PDB entry 6G0A | X-ray diffraction, 2.62 A resolution | chains A and T of the 3 polymer chains in the assembly

# Chain A
Name: DNA polymerase epsilon catalytic subunit A
Source organism: Saccharomyces cerevisiae (strain ATCC 204508 / S288c)
Notes: EC 2.7.7.7
UniProt: P21951 (DPOE_YEAST); residues 1-1186 here = UniProt positions 1-1186
Amino-acid sequence (1191 residues; row label = number of the first residue in the row; numbers below 1 keep their minus sign (Gly-4 is residue -4)):
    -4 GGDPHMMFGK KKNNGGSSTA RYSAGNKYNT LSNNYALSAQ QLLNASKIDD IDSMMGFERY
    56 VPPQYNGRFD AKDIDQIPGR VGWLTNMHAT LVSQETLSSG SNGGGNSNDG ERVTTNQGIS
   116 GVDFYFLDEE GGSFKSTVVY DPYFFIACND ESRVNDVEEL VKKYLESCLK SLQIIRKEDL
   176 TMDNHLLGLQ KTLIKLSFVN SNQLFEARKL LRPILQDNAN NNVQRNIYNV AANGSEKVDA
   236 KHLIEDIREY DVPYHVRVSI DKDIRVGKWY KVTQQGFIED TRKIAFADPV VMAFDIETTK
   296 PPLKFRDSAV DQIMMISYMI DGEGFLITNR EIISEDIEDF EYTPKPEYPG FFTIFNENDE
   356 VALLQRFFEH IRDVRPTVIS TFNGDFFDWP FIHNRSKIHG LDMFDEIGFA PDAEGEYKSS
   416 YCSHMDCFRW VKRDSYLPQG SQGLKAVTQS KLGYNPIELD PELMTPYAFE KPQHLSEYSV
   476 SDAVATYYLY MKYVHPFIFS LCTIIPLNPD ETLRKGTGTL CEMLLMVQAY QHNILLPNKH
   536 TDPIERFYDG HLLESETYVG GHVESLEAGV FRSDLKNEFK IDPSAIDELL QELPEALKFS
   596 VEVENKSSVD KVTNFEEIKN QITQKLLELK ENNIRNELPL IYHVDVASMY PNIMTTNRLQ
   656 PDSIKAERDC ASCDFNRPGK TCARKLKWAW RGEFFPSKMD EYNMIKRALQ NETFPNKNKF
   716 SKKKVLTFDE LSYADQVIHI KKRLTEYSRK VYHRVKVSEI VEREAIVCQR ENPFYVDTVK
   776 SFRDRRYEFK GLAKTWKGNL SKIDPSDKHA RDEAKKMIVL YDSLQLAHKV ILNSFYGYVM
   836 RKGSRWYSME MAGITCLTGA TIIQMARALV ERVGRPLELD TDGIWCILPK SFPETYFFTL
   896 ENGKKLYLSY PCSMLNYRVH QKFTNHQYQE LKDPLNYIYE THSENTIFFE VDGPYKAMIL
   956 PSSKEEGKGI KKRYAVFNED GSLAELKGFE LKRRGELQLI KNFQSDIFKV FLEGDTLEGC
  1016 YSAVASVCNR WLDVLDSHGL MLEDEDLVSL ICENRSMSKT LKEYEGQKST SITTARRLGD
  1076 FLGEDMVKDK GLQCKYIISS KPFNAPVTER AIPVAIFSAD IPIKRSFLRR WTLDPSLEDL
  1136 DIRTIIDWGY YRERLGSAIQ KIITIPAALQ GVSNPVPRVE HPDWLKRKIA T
Unresolved in the structure: -4 to 27, 91-109, 215-219, 225-232, 664-675, 712-716, 798-803
Construct notes: expression tag (-4 to 0); engineered mutation Arg301 (Pro in P21951)
Swiss-Prot annotation at these positions:
  - mutagenesis: Met644 (M644G: Increases rates of C-to-A transversion substitutions; M644I: In POL2-9; temperature-sensitive mutant), Pro710 (P710S: In POL2-18; temperature-sensitive mutant)
Bound ions: Ca2+ site 1: Asp290, Glu292, Asp477; Ca2+ site 2: Asp640, Val641, Asp877 (together with 2'-deoxyadenosine 5'-triphosphate); Fe ion: Cys677, Cys763
Residues lining bound ligands: 2'-deoxyadenosine 5'-triphosphate (DTP): Tyr431, Asp640, Val641, Ala642, Ser643, Met644, Tyr645, Pro646, Arg781, Lys824, Val825, Asn828, Tyr831, Thr876, Asp877
From the paper describing this entry:
  - Ca2+ coordination: Asp290, Glu292, Asp477
  - binding site for 2'-deoxyadenosine 5'-triphosphate: Arg781, Lys824
  - binding site for the 11-nt DNA strand: Lys967, Arg988
  - catalytic residues: Asp290, Glu292, Asp383, Asp477, Asp640, Asp877 (citing earlier work)
  - contacts within the chain: Thr293-Arg301 (water-mediated contact), Glu292-Arg301 (salt bridge)
  - mutagenesis - P301R: decreased catalytic activity on exonuclease
  - mutagenesis - P301R: unchanged expression

# Chain T
Molecule: 15-nt DNA strand
Sequence (15 nucleotides; row label = number of the first residue in the row):
     2 TCTTGAACGC GGTTA

# Chain A / chain T interface
Pairs across the interface - 52 pairs, chain A then chain T:
  Glu409(A) with DC3(T), sugar contact
  Lys510(A) with DT4(T), salt bridge to the phosphate
  Gly511(A) with DT4(T), hydrogen bond to the phosphate; DT5(T), phosphate contact
  Thr512(A) with DT5(T), base contact
  Gly513(A) with DT5(T), hydrogen bond to the phosphate
  Thr514(A) with DT4(T), hydrogen bond to the phosphate; DT5(T), hydrogen bond to the phosphate
  Thr552(A) with DA7(T), phosphate contact
  Tyr553(A) with DG6(T), sugar contact; DA7(T), phosphate contact
  Val554(A) with DA8(T), phosphate contact
  Gly555(A) with DA7(T), hydrogen bond to the phosphate; DA8(T), hydrogen bond to the phosphate
  Gly556(A) with DA8(T), sugar contact
  Val558(A) with DA8(T), phosphate contact; DC9(T), phosphate contact
  Arg686(A) with DA7(T), phosphate contact; DA8(T), salt bridge to the phosphate
  Val825(A) with DT5(T), base contact
  Asn828(A) with DT5(T), base contact
  Ser829(A) with DT5(T), base contact
  Tyr831(A) with DG6(T), base contact
  Gly832(A) with DT5(T), base contact; DG6(T), sugar contact
  Met835(A) with DG6(T), sugar contact; DA7(T), phosphate contact
  Arg836(A) with DT4(T), base contact; DT5(T), salt bridge to the phosphate
  Lys837(A) with DT4(T), base contact
  Gly838(A) with DT4(T), base contact
  Lys963(A) with DG10(T), salt bridge to the phosphate
  Gly964(A) with DG10(T), phosphate contact
  Ile965(A) with DG10(T), phosphate contact; DC11(T), phosphate contact
  Lys966(A) with DC9(T), salt bridge to the phosphate; DG10(T), hydrogen bond to the phosphate
  Lys967(A) with DA8(T), base contact; DC9(T), sugar contact
  Arg968(A) with DG10(T), phosphate contact; DC11(T), sugar contact
  Glu985(A) with DC11(T), sugar contact
  Arg988(A) with DG10(T), base contact
  Lys1063(A) with DT14(T), phosphate contact; DT15(T), salt bridge to the phosphate
  Thr1065(A) with DG13(T), phosphate contact
  Pro1101(A) with DT14(T), phosphate contact
  Thr1103(A) with DG13(T), phosphate contact; DT14(T), hydrogen bond to the phosphate
  Tyr1145(A) with DG13(T), hydrogen bond to the phosphate
  Arg1149(A) with DG12(T), salt bridge to the phosphate
  Lys1156(A) with DC11(T), salt bridge to the phosphate
Interface residues without a listed pair, chain A (41 interface residues in all): Lys534, Tyr833, Tyr1091, Val1102

# In short
41 residues of chain A and 13 residues of chain T are in contact; the contacts include 9 hydrogen bonds and 8
salt bridges. Among the polar pairs are Gly511(A)-DT4(T), Gly513(A)-DT5(T) and Thr514(A)-DT4(T). From the
paper: catalytic residues Asp290(A), Glu292(A) and Asp383(A) among others; P301R of chain A reduces catalytic
activity on exonuclease.
Chain A is DNA polymerase epsilon catalytic subunit A (Saccharomyces cerevisiae (strain ATCC 204508 / S288c))
and chain T is a 15-nt DNA strand; the structure, The crystal structure of the Pol2 catalytic domain of DNA
polymerase epsilon carrying a P301R substitution, was determined by X-ray diffraction (same publication as
6FWK and 6I8A).
